Entry 8YWF (electron microscopy, 2.74 A resolution); this record covers chains A and R of the 6 polymer chains in the assembly.

== Chain A ==
Protein: Guanine nucleotide-binding protein G(i) subunit alpha-1, Guanine nucleotide-binding protein G(s) subunit alpha isoforms short
Source organism: Homo sapiens
Notes: EC 3.6.5.-
Reference sequence: chimeric construct of P63096, P63092: residues 1-19 from P63096 (GNAI1_HUMAN) positions 1-19 (same numbers); residues 20-56 from P63092 positions 27-67 (UniProt number = residue number + 7); residues 56-98 from P63096 (GNAI1_HUMAN) positions 61-181 (UniProt number = residue number + 83); residues 99-147 from P63092 positions 205-253 (UniProt number = residue number + 106); residues 148-278 from P63092 positions 264-394 (UniProt number = residue number + 116)
Amino-acid sequence (361 residues; each row starts with the number of its first residue; note: 38 numbers in that range are skipped by the numbering (no residue carries them; nothing is unmodelled there); a row labelled like 56A-56Z holds insertion residues (56A, then the next letters in order)):
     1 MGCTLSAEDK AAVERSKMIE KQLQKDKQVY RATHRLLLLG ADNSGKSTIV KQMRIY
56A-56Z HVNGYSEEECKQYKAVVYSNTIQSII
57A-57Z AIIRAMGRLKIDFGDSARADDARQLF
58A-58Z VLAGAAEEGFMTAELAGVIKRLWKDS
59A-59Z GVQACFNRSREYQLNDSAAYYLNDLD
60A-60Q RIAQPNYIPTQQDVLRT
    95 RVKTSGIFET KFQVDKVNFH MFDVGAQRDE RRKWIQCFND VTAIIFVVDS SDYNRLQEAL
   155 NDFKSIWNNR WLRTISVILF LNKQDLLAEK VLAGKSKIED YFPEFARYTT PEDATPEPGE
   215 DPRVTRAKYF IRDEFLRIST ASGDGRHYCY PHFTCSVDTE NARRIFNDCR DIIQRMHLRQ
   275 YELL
Not modelled in the structure: 1-2, 56A-56Z, 57A-57Z, 58A-58Z, 59A-59Z, 60A-60Q
Construct notes: conflict Asp42 (Gly49 in P63092), Asn43 (Glu50 in P63092), Tyr56 (Leu63 in P63092), Ala120 (Gly226 in P63092), Asp143 (Ala249 in P63092), Asp146 (Ser252 in P63092), Asp156 (Leu272 in P63092), Ser250 (Ala366 in P63092), Ala256 (Ile372 in P63092), Ile259 (Val375 in P63092)
UniProt features mapped onto this chain:
  - lipidation: Gly2 (N-myristoyl glycine), Cys3 (S-palmitoyl cysteine)
  - region: Asp60M, Val60N, Leu60O, Arg60P, Thr60Q, Arg95 to Thr98 (G2 motif)
  - binding site (GTP): Ser59Q, Leu60O, Arg60P, Thr60Q, Arg95 to Thr98
  - binding site (Mg(2+)): Thr98
  - modified residue: Arg95 (ADP-ribosylarginine)

== Chain R ==
Protein: Glucagon-like peptide 1 receptor
Source organism: Homo sapiens
Reference sequence: P43220 (GLP1R_HUMAN); numbering as in UniProt (aligned over 24-463)
Amino-acid sequence (440 residues; row label = number of the first residue in the row):
    24 RPQGATVSLW ETVQKWREYR RQCQRSLTED PPPATDLFCN RTFDEYACWP DGEPGSFVNV
    84 SCPWYLPWAS SVPQGHVYRF CTAEGLWLQK DNSSLPWRDL SECEESKRGE RSSPEEQLLF
   144 LYIIYTVGYA LSFSALVIAS AILLGFRHLH CTRNYIHLNL FASFILRALS VFIKDAALKW
   204 MYSTAAQQHQ WDGLLSYQDS LSCRLVFLLM QYCVAANYYW LLVEGVYLYT LLAFSVLSEQ
   264 WIFRLYVSIG WGVPLLFVVP WGIVKYLYED EGCWTRNSNM NYWLIIRLPI LFAIGVNFLI
   324 FVRVICIVVS KLKANLMCKT DIKCRLAKST LTLIPLLGTH EVIFAFVMDE HARGTLRFIK
   384 LFTELSFTSF QGLMVAILYC FVNNEVQLEF RKSWERWRLE HLHIQRDSSM KPLKCPTSSL
   444 SSGATAGSSM YTATCQASCS
Not modelled in the structure: 24-27, 131-135, 424-463
Disulfide bonds: Cys62-Cys104
Residues lining bound ligands: A1D7Q (20-[[(2S)-1-oxidanyl-1,5-bis(oxidanylidene)-5-[2-[2-(2-oxidanylideneethoxy)ethoxy]ethylamino]pentan-2-yl]amino]-20-oxidanylidene-icosanoic acid): Glu138, Leu201, Lys202, Tyr205, Ser206

== Chain A / chain R interface ==
Pairs across the interface - 31 pairs, chain A then chain R:
  Gln28(A) - Ser261(R)
  Gln28(A) - Glu262(R)  hydrogen bond
  Ala32(A) - Val259(R)  hydrophobic
  Tyr242(A) - Leu339(R)
  Asp265(A) - Lys334(R)
  Gln268(A) - Leu255(R)  hydrogen bond (side chain-backbone)
  Gln268(A) - Lys334(R)  hydrogen bond
  Arg269(A) - Lys334(R)  hydrogen bond (side chain-backbone)
  Arg269(A) - Asn338(R)
  Arg269(A) - Leu339(R)
  His271(A) - Leu254(R)
  His271(A) - Leu255(R)
  Leu272(A) - Leu255(R)  hydrophobic
  Leu272(A) - Lys334(R)
  Gln274(A) - Arg176(R)
  Tyr275(A) - Arg176(R)
  Tyr275(A) - Glu247(R)  hydrogen bond
  Tyr275(A) - Tyr250(R)
  Tyr275(A) - Leu251(R)  hydrophobic
  Glu276(A) - Arg348(R)  hydrogen bond (backbone-side chain)
  Glu276(A) - Asn406(R)
  Glu276(A) - Asn407(R)
  Leu277(A) - Val327(R)  hydrophobic
  Leu277(A) - Val331(R)
  Leu277(A) - Arg348(R)
  Leu277(A) - Ser352(R)  hydrogen bond (backbone-side chain)
  Leu277(A) - Leu356(R)  hydrophobic
  Leu278(A) - Val331(R)  hydrophobic
  Leu278(A) - Lys334(R)
  Leu278(A) - Leu335(R)  hydrophobic
  Leu278(A) - Arg348(R)  hydrogen bond (backbone-side chain)
Also at the interface, not in a pair above, chain A (17 interface residues in all): Arg31, Val111, Thr234, Tyr244
Also at the interface, not in a pair above, chain R (27 interface residues in all): His180, Ile330, Met340, Cys341, Lys351, Leu359, Tyr402

== In short ==
The interface between chain A and chain R involves 17 residues on one side and 27 on the other, with 8
hydrogen bonds. Polar contacts include Gln28(A)-Glu262(R), Gln268(A)-Leu255(R) and Gln268(A)-Lys334(R). Bound
to chain R: compound A1D7Q.
Here chain A is Guanine nucleotide-binding protein G(i) subunit alpha-1, Guanine nucleotide-binding protein
G(s) subunit alpha isoforms short and chain R is Glucagon-like peptide 1 receptor, both from Homo sapiens.
Entry 8YWF (Cryo-EM structure of GLP1 complex bound with Retatrutide) was determined by electron microscopy.
